Entry 1PG7 (X-ray diffraction, 2.50 A resolution); this record covers chains L and W of the 4 polymer chains in the assembly.

[Chain L]
Protein: humanized antibody D3H44
From: Mus musculus, Homo sapiens
Notes: fragment: antigen-binding fragment; antibody fragment or engineered binder
Sequence (213 residues; row label = number of the first residue in the row):
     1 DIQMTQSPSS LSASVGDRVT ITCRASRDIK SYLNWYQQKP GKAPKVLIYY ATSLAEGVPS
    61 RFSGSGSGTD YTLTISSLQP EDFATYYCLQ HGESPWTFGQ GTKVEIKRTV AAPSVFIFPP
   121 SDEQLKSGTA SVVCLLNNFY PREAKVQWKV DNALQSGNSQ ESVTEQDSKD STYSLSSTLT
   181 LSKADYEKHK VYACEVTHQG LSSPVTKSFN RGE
Cystine bridges: Cys23-Cys88, Cys134-Cys194

[Chain W]
Protein: murine antibody 6A6 Fab fragment
From: Mus musculus
Notes: antibody fragment or engineered binder
Sequence (210 residues; numbered 1 to 206 plus 5 insertion-coded residues; 1 number in that range is skipped by the numbering (no residue carries it; nothing is unmodelled there); the number before each row is that of its first residue; a row labelled like 27A-27C holds insertion residues (27A, then the next letters in order)):
     1 QAVVTQESA
    11 LTSSPGETVT LTCRSST
27A-27C GAV
    28 TTSNYANWVQ EKPDHLFTGV IGGTNNRAPG VPARFSGSLI GDKAALTITG AQTEDEAIYF
    88 CALWYSNHWV FGGGTKLTVL GQPKSSPSVN LFPPSSEELK TKKATLVCTI TEFYPGAVRV
   148 DWKADGTPVT QGDETTQPSK Q
168A-168B SN
   169 NKYMASSYLT LTAEAWESHS SYSCHVTHEG QSVEKSLS
Cystine bridges: Cys23-Cys88, Cys135-Cys192

[Chain L / chain W interface]
Contacting residue pairs (12):
  Arg27(L) - Thr29(W)  hydrogen bond
  Arg27(L) - Ser30(W)
  Arg27(L) - Tyr32(W)
  Asp28(L) - Ser30(W)  hydrogen bond (backbone-side chain)
  Asp28(L) - Tyr32(W)
  Asp28(L) - Trp91(W)
  Asp28(L) - Ser93(W)
  Ile29(L) - Tyr32(W)
  Lys30(L) - Tyr32(W)
  Lys30(L) - Trp91(W)
  Lys30(L) - Trp96(W)
  Gly92(L) - Tyr32(W)  hydrogen bond (backbone-side chain)
Other interface residues (no listed pair), chain L (6 interface residues in all): Tyr32

[Summary]
The chain L/chain W interface involves 6 residues from each chain, with 3 hydrogen bonds. Among the polar
pairs are Arg27(L)-Thr29(W), Asp28(L)-Ser30(W) and Gly92(L)-Tyr32(W).
Chain L is humanized antibody D3H44 (Mus musculus, Homo sapiens) and chain W is murine antibody 6A6 Fab
fragment (Mus musculus); the structure, Murine 6A6 Fab in complex with humanized anti-Tissue Factor D3H44 Fab,
was determined by X-ray diffraction.
